4YA1 - chains J and X of the 28 polymer chains in the assembly; structure by X-ray diffraction, 2.90 A resolution.

== Chain J (and X) ==
Protein: Proteasome subunit beta type-4
From: Saccharomyces cerevisiae S288c
Notes: EC 3.4.25.1; chain X of this document is another copy of the same molecule, construct and numbering; everything in this record applies to it too
UniProt: P22141 (PSB4_YEAST); residues 1-198 here = UniProt positions 1-198
Chain sequence (198 residues; row label = number of the first residue in the row):
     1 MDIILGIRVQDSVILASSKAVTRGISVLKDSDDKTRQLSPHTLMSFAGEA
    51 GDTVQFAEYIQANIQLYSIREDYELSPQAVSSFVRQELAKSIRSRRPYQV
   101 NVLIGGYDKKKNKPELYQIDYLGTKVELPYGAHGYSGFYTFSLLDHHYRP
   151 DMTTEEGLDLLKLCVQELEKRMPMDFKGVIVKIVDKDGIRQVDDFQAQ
Not modelled in the structure: 196-198
Swiss-Prot annotation at these positions:
  - modified residue: Met1 (N-acetylmethionine), Ser76 (Phosphoserine)

== How chain J and chain X interact ==
Pairs across the interface - 39 pairs, chain J then chain X:
  Thr22(J) - Pro173(X)
  Gly24(J) - Pro173(X)
  Ile25(J) - Tyr135(X)  hydrophobic
  Ile25(J) - Tyr139(X)  hydrogen bond (backbone-side chain)
  Ile25(J) - Arg171(X)
  Ile25(J) - Pro173(X)
  Ser26(J) - Tyr139(X)
  Ser26(J) - Arg171(X)
  Val27(J) - Lys170(X)
  Val27(J) - Arg171(X)  hydrogen bond (backbone-side chain)
  Val27(J) - Met172(X)
  Val27(J) - Pro173(X)  hydrophobic
  Leu28(J) - Arg171(X)
  Asp30(J) - Lys170(X)  salt bridge
  Tyr135(J) - Ile25(X)  hydrophobic
  Tyr139(J) - Ile25(X)  hydrogen bond (side chain-backbone)
  Glu169(J) - Asp175(X)
  Glu169(J) - Lys177(X)  hydrogen bond (backbone-side chain)
  Lys170(J) - Val27(X)
  Lys170(J) - Asp30(X)  salt bridge
  Lys170(J) - Lys177(X)  hydrogen bond (backbone-side chain)
  Arg171(J) - Ile25(X)
  Arg171(J) - Ser26(X)
  Arg171(J) - Val27(X)  hydrogen bond (side chain-backbone)
  Arg171(J) - Leu28(X)
  Met172(J) - Val27(X)
  Pro173(J) - Thr22(X)
  Pro173(J) - Gly24(X)
  Pro173(J) - Ile25(X)
  Pro173(J) - Val27(X)  hydrophobic
  Pro173(J) - Met174(X)
  Pro173(J) - Asp175(X)  hydrogen bond (backbone-backbone)
  Met174(J) - Pro173(X)
  Met174(J) - Met174(X)  hydrophobic
  Asp175(J) - Glu169(X)
  Asp175(J) - Pro173(X)  hydrogen bond (backbone-backbone)
  Asp175(J) - Asp175(X)
  Lys177(J) - Glu169(X)  hydrogen bond (side chain-backbone)
  Lys177(J) - Lys170(X)  hydrogen bond (side chain-backbone)

== In short ==
The chain J/chain X interface involves 17 residues from each chain, with 10 hydrogen bonds and 2 salt bridges.
Polar contacts include Asp30(J)-Lys170(X), Ile25(J)-Tyr139(X) and Val27(J)-Arg171(X).
Chain J and chain X are both Proteasome subunit beta type-4 (Saccharomyces cerevisiae S288c); the structure,
Yeast 20S proteasome beta2-H116N mutant, was determined by X-ray diffraction (same publication as 4Y69, 4Y6A,
4Y6V, 4Y6Z, 4Y70, 4Y74 and 34 further entries).
